6U0T - chains F and L of the 13 polymer chains in the assembly; structure by electron microscopy, 4.16 A resolution (low resolution: residue-level contacts below are approximate; hydrogen-bond / salt-bridge calls are withheld).

== Chain F ==
Molecule: Tubulin alpha chain
Organism: Tetrahymena thermophila
UniProtKB: P41351 (TBA_TETTH); residue numbers follow UniProt; this construct covers 1-449
Sequence (449 residues; each row starts with the number of its first residue):
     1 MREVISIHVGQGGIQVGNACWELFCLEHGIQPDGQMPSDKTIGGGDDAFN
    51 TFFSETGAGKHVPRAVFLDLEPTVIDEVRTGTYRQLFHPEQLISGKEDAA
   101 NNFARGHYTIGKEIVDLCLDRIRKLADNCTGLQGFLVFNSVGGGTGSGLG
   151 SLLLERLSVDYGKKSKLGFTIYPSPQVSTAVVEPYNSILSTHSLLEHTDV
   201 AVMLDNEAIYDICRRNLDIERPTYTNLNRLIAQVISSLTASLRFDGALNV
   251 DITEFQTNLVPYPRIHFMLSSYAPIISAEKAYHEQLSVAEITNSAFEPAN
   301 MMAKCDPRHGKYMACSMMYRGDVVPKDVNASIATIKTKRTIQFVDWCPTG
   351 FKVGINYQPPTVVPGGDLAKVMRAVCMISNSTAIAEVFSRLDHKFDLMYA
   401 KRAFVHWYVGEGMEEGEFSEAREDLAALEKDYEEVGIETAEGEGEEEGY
Not modelled in the structure: 38-47, 440-449
Curated features (UniProtKB/Swiss-Prot):
  - active site: Glu-254
  - binding site (GTP): Gln-11, Glu-71, Ser-140, Gly-144, Thr-145, Thr-179, Asn-206, Asn-228
  - binding site (Mg(2+)): Glu-71
  - site: Tyr-449 (Involved in polymerization)
  - modified residue: Lys-40 (N6-acetyllysine)
  - mutagenesis: Lys-40 (K40R: Produces faster growing cells in medium with paclitaxel, a microtubule-stabilizing drug)
Bound ions: Mg2+: Glu-71 (together with GTP)
Ligand contacts:
  - GDP (guanosine-5'-diphosphate): Ala-247, Leu-248, Asp-251, Glu-254
  - GTP (guanosine-5'-triphosphate): Gly-10, Gln-11, Gly-12, Gln-15, Val-16, Asp-69, Glu-71, Asp-98, Ala-99, Ala-100, Asn-101, Ser-140, Gly-142, Gly-143, Gly-144, Thr-145, Gly-146, Ile-171, Thr-179, Asn-206, Tyr-224, Leu-227, Asn-228

== Chain L ==
Molecule: Tubulin beta chain
Organism: Tetrahymena thermophila
UniProtKB: P41352 (TBB_TETTH); residue numbers follow UniProt; this construct covers 1-443
Sequence (443 residues; each row starts with the number of its first residue):
     1 MREIVHIQGGQCGNQIGAKFWEVISDEHGIDPTGTYHGDSDLQLERINVY
    51 YNEATGGRYVPRAILMDLEPGTMDSVRAGPFGQLFRPDNFVFGQTGAGNN
   101 WAKGHYTEGAELIDSVLDVVRKEAEGCDCLQGFQITHSLGGGTGSGMGTL
   151 LISKVREEYPDRIMETFSVVPSPKVSDTVVEPYNATLSVHQLVENADECM
   201 VIDNEALYDICFRTLKLTTPTYGDLNHLVSAAMSGVTCCLRFPGQLNSDL
   251 RKLAVNLIPFPRLHFFMIGFAPLTSRGSQQYRALTVPELTQQMFDAKNMM
   301 CAADPRHGRYLTASALFRGRMSTKEVDEQMLNVQNKNSSYFVEWIPNNIK
   351 SSICDIPPKGLKMAVTFVGNSTAIQEMFKRVAEQFTAMFRRKAFLHWYTG
   401 EGMDEMEFTEAESNMNDLVSEYQQYQDATAEEEGEFEEEEGEN
Not modelled in the structure: 38-47, 431-443
Curated features (UniProtKB/Swiss-Prot):
  - binding site (GTP): Gln-11, Glu-69, Ser-138, Gly-142, Thr-143, Gly-144, Asn-204, Asn-226
  - binding site (Mg(2+)): Glu-69
Ligand contacts:
  - GDP (guanosine-5'-diphosphate): Gly-10, Gln-11, Cys-12, Gln-15, Asp-67, Asn-99, Ser-138, Gly-140, Gly-141, Gly-142, Thr-143, Gly-144, Asp-177, Glu-181, Asn-204, Leu-207, Tyr-222, Asn-226
  - GTP (guanosine-5'-triphosphate): Gln-245, Asn-247, Lys-252

== How chain F and chain L interact ==
Contacting residue pairs (65):
  Met-1(F) / Pro-70(L)
  Lys-163(F) / Glu-401(L)
  Ala-247(F) / Tyr-222(L)
  Leu-248(F) / Tyr-222(L)
  Asn-249(F) / Gln-11(L)
  Asp-251(F) / Glu-69(L)
  Asp-251(F) / Gly-98(L)
  Thr-253(F) / Gly-98(L)
  Glu-254(F) / Gly-98(L)
  Glu-254(F) / Asn-99(L)
  Glu-254(F) / Thr-178(L)
  Gln-256(F) / Trp-397(L)
  Thr-257(F) / Gly-98(L)
  Thr-257(F) / Asn-99(L)
  Thr-257(F) / Phe-394(L)
  Asn-258(F) / Thr-178(L)
  Asn-258(F) / Val-179(L)
  Asn-258(F) / Phe-394(L)
  Val-260(F) / Phe-394(L)
  Val-260(F) / His-396(L)
  Val-260(F) / Trp-397(L)
  Pro-261(F) / Phe-394(L)
  Pro-261(F) / His-396(L)
  Tyr-262(F) / Arg-391(L)
  Tyr-262(F) / Lys-392(L)
  Tyr-262(F) / Ala-393(L)
  Tyr-262(F) / His-396(L)
  Pro-263(F) / His-396(L)
  Val-324(F) / Thr-219(L)
  Pro-325(F) / Tyr-208(L)
  Pro-325(F) / Pro-220(L)
  Pro-325(F) / Tyr-222(L)
  Lys-326(F) / Tyr-208(L)
  Lys-326(F) / Phe-212(L)
  Lys-326(F) / Pro-220(L)
  Asn-329(F) / Val-175(L)
  Asn-329(F) / Tyr-208(L)
  Ala-333(F) / Lys-174(L)
  Ala-333(F) / Val-175(L)
  Lys-336(F) / Lys-174(L)
  Asp-345(F) / Arg-390(L)
  Trp-346(F) / Met-388(L)
  Trp-346(F) / Arg-391(L)
  Trp-346(F) / Ala-393(L)
  Trp-346(F) / Phe-394(L)
  Cys-347(F) / Phe-394(L)
  Pro-348(F) / Gln-384(L)
  Pro-348(F) / Met-388(L)
  Thr-349(F) / Ser-176(L)
  Thr-349(F) / Val-179(L)
  Thr-349(F) / Pro-182(L)
  Thr-349(F) / Gln-384(L)
  Thr-349(F) / Met-388(L)
  Gly-350(F) / Ser-176(L)
  Gly-350(F) / Val-179(L)
  Phe-351(F) / Ser-176(L)
  Phe-351(F) / Asp-177(L)
  Phe-351(F) / Val-179(L)
  Lys-352(F) / Asp-177(L)
  Val-353(F) / Asp-177(L)
  Tyr-357(F) / Thr-221(L)
  Glu-434(F) / Arg-391(L)
  Ile-437(F) / Arg-391(L)
  Thr-439(F) / Arg-390(L)
  Thr-439(F) / Arg-391(L)
Interface residues without a listed pair, chain F (37 interface residues in all): Gln-133, Ile-332, Val-435
Interface residues without a listed pair, chain L (35 interface residues in all): Ala-97, Lys-103, Val-180, Glu-205, Asp-209, Ala-387, Leu-395

== Summary ==
The interface between chain F and chain L involves 37 residues on one side and 35 on the other. GDP is bound
between chain F and chain L. Ligands of chain F: GTP. Chain L binds GTP.
Chain F is Tubulin alpha chain and chain L is Tubulin beta chain, both from Tetrahymena thermophila; the
structure, Protofilament Ribbon Flagellar Proteins Rib43a-S, was determined by electron microscopy, deposited
together with 6U0H and 6U0U.
